Entry 8Y3P (electron microscopy, 3.48 A resolution); this record covers chains B and G of the 9 polymer chains in the assembly.

Chain B:
Molecule: B646L
Source organism: African swine fever virus
UniProtKB: Q5IZK2 (Q5IZK2_ASF); residues 1-646 here = UniProt positions 1-646
Amino-acid sequence (693 residues; numbered -46 to 646; the number before each row is that of its first residue; numbers below 1 keep their minus sign (Met-46 is residue -46)):
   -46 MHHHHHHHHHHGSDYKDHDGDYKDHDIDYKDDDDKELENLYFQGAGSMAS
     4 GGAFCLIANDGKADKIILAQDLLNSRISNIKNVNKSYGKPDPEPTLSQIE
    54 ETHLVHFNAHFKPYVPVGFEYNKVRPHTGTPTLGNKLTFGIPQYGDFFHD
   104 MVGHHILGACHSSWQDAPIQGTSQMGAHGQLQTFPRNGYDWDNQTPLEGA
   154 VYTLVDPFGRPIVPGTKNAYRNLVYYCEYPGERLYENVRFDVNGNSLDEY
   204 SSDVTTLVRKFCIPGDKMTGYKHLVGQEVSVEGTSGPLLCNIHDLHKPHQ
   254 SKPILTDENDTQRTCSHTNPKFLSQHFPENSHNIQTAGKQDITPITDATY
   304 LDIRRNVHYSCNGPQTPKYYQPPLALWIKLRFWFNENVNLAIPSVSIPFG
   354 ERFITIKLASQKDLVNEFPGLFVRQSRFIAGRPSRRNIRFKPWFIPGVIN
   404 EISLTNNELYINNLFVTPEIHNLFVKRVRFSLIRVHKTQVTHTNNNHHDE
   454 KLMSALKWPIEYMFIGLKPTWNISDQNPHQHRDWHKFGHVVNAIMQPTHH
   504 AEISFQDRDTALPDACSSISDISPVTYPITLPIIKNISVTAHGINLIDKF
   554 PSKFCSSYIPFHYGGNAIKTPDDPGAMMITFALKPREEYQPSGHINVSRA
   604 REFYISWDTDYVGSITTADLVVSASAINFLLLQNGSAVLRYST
Disordered / not traced: -46 to 70, 249-303, 420-434, 599-605, 635-646
Sequence notes: expression tag (-46 to 0)

Chain G:
Molecule: Heavy chain of C9
Source organism: Sus scrofa
Amino-acid sequence (125 residues; numbered 1 to 125; the number before each row is that of its first residue):
     1 EVKLVESGGGLVQPGGSLRLSCVGSGFTFSSYEINWVRQAPGKGLEWLAV
    51 VSKIGDRTYYADSVRGRLTISRDNSQNTAYLQMNSLRTEDTARYYCVRAW
   101 CASTCLPGDIMDLWGPGVGVVVSSL
Disulfides: Cys22-Cys96

How chain B and chain G interact:
Pairs across the interface (10; chain B residue first):
  Asp510(B) with Arg57(G), salt bridge
  Arg511(B) with Tyr59(G); Thr104(G); Cys105(G), hydrogen bond (backbone-backbone); Pro107(G)
  Asp512(B) with Ser103(G); Thr104(G)
  Thr513(B) with Ser103(G), hydrogen bond (side chain-backbone); Cys105(G), hydrogen bond
  Ala514(B) with Ser103(G)
Other interface residues (no listed pair), chain G (7 interface residues in all): Leu106

In short:
5 residues of chain B and 7 residues of chain G are in contact, with 3 hydrogen bonds and 1 salt bridge. Polar
contacts include Asp510(B)-Arg57(G), Thr513(B)-Ser103(G) and Thr513(B)-Cys105(G).
Chain B is B646L (African swine fever virus) and chain G is Heavy chain of C9 (Sus scrofa); the structure,
ASFV p72 in complex with Fab C9, was determined by electron microscopy, deposited together with 8ZL9, 8Y3O,
8Y3Q and 8Y3R.
